PDB entry 8WE0 | electron microscopy, 2.80 A resolution | chains A and B

# Chain A
Molecule: Angiotensin-converting enzyme 2
Organism: Homo sapiens
Reference sequence: Q9BYF1 (ACE2_HUMAN); residues 1-805 here = UniProt positions 1-805
Amino-acid sequence (805 residues; each row starts with the number of its first residue):
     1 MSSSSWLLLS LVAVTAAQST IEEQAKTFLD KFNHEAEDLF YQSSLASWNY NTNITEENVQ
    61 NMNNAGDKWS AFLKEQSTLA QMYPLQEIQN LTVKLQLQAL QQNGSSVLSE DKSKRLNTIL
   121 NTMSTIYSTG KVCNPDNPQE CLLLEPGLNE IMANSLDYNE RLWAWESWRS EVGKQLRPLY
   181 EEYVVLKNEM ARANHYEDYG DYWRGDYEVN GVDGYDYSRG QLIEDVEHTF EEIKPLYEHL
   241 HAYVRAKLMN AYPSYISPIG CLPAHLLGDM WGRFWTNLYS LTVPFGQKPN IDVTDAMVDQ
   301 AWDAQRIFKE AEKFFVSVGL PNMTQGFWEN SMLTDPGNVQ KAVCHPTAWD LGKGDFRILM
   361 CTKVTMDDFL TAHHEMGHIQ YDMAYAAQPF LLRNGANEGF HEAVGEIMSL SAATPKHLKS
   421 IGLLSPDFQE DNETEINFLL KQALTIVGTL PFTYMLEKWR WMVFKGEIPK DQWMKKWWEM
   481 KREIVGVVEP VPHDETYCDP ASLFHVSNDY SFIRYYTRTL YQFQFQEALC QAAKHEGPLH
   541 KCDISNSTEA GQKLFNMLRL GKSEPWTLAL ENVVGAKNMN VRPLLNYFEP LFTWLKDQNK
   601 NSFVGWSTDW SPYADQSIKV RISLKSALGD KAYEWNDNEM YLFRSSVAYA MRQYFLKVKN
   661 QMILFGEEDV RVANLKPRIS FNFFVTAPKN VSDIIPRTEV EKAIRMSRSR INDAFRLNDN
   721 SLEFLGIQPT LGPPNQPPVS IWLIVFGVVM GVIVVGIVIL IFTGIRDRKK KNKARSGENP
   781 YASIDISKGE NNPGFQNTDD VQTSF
Disordered / not traced: 1-18, 615-805
Swiss-Prot annotation at these positions:
  - region: Asp30 to Tyr41 (Interaction with SARS-CoV spike glycoprotein), Met82 to Pro84 (Interaction with SARS-CoV spike glycoprotein), Lys353 to Arg357 (Interaction with SARS-CoV spike glycoprotein), Arg652 to Lys659 (Essential for cleavage by ADAM17), Arg697 to Arg716 (Essential for cleavage by TMPRSS11D and TMPRSS2)
  - motif: Glu778 to Ile786 (LIR), Tyr781 to Asp785 (SH2-binding), Tyr781 to Ile784 (Endocytic sorting signal), Asn792 to Phe795 (PTB), Thr803 to Phe805 (PDZ-binding)
  - active site: Glu375 (Proton acceptor), His505 (Proton donor)
  - binding site (chloride): Arg169, Trp477, Lys481
  - binding site (substrate): Arg273, His345, Pro346, Tyr515
  - binding site (Zn(2+)): His374, His378, Glu402
  - modified residue: Tyr781 (Phosphotyrosine), Ser783 (Phosphoserine)
  - glycosylation (N-linked (GlcNAc...) asparagine): Asn53, Asn90, Asn103, Asn322, Asn432, Asn546, Asn690
  - cross-link: Lys788 (Glycyl lysine isopeptide (Lys-Gly) (interchain with G-Cter in ubiquitin))
  - mutagenesis: Ser19 (S19P: Increases slightly the interaction with RBD domain of SARS-CoV-2 spike protein), Gln24 to Lys26 (Slightly inhibits interaction with SARS-CoV spike glycoprotein), Gln24 (Q24T: Increases slightly the interaction with RBD domain of SARS-CoV-2 spike protein), Ala25 (A25V: Increases slightly the interaction with RBD domain of SARS-CoV-2 spike protein), Thr27 (T27Y: Increases slightly the interaction with RBD domain of SARS-CoV-2 spike protein. In sACE2.v2.2; increases interaction with RBD domain of SARS-CoV-2 spike protein ...), Leu29 (L29F: Increases slightly the interaction with RBD domain of SARS-CoV-2 spike protein), Lys31 (K31D: Abolishes interaction with SARS-CoV spike glycoprotein; K31Y: Increases slightly the interaction with RBD domain of SARS-CoV-2 spike protein), Asn33 (N33D: Increases slightly the interaction with RBD domain of SARS-CoV-2 spike protein), His34 (H34A: Increases slightly the interaction with RBD domain of SARS-CoV-2 spike protein), Glu37 (E37A: No effect on interaction with SARS-CoV spike glycoprotein), Asp38 (D38A: No effect on interaction with SARS-CoV spike glycoprotein), Leu39 (L39R: Increases slightly the interaction with RBD domain of SARS-CoV-2 spike protein), 50 further mutagenesis entries in UniProt
Cystine bridges: Cys133-Cys141, Cys344-Cys361, Cys530-Cys542
Covalently attached groups: N-acetylglucosamine (NAG) linked to Asn53, Asn90, Asn103, Asn322, Asn432, Asn546
Bound ions: Zn2+: His374, His378, Glu402

# Chain B
Molecule: Spike protein S2'
Organism: Severe acute respiratory syndrome coronavirus 2
Notes: fragment: rbd
Reference sequence: P0DTC2 (SPIKE_SARS2); numbering as in UniProt (aligned over 319-541)
Amino-acid sequence (223 residues; each row starts with the number of its first residue):
   319 RVQPTESIVR FPNITNLCPF HEVFNATTFA SVYAWNRKRI SNCVADYSVI YNFAPFFAFK
   379 CYGVSPTKLN DLCFTNVYAD SFVIRGNEVS QIAPGQTGNI ADYNYKLPDD FTGCVIAWNS
   439 NKLDSKPSGN YNYLYRLFRK SKLKPFERDI STEIYQAGNK PCNGVAGSNC YSPLQSYGFR
   499 PTYGVGHQPY RVVVLSFELL HAPATVCGPK KSTNLVKNKC VNF
Disordered / not traced: 319-332, 528-541
Construct notes: variant His339 (Gly in P0DTC2), Thr346 (Arg in P0DTC2), Ile368 (Leu in P0DTC2), Phe371 (Ser in P0DTC2), Pro373 (Ser in P0DTC2), Phe375 (Ser in P0DTC2), Ala376 (Thr in P0DTC2), Asn405 (Asp in P0DTC2), Ser408 (Arg in P0DTC2), Asn417 (Lys in P0DTC2), Lys440 (Asn in P0DTC2), Pro445 (Val in P0DTC2), Ser446 (Gly in P0DTC2), Lys460 (Asn in P0DTC2), Asn477 (Ser in P0DTC2), Lys478 (Thr in P0DTC2), Ala484 (Glu in P0DTC2), Ser486 (Phe in P0DTC2), Ser490 (Phe in P0DTC2), Arg498 (Gln in P0DTC2), Tyr501 (Asn in P0DTC2), His505 (Tyr in P0DTC2)
Swiss-Prot annotation at these positions:
  - region: Asn448 to Phe456 (Immunodominant HLA epitope recognized by the CD8+)
  - glycosylation: Thr323 (O-linked (GalNAc) threonine), Ser325 (O-linked (HexNAc...) serine), Asn331 (N-linked (GlcNAc...) (complex) asparagine), Asn343 (N-linked (GlcNAc...) (complex) asparagine)
  - natural variant: His339 (G339H: In strain: Omicron/BA.2.75, Omicron/XBB.1.5 and 1 more; this construct carries the variant), Thr346 (R346T: In strain: Omicron/BQ.1.1, Omicron/XBB.1.5 and 1 more; this construct carries the variant), Ile368 (L368I: In strain: Omicron/XBB.1.5, Omicron/EG.5.1; this construct carries the variant), Phe371 (S371F: In strain: Omicron/BA.2, Omicron/BA.2.12.1 and 6 more; this construct carries the variant), Pro373 (S373P: In strain: Omicron/BA.1, Omicron/BA.2 and 7 more; this construct carries the variant), Phe375 (S375F: In strain: Omicron/BA.1, Omicron/BA.2 and 7 more; this construct carries the variant), Ala376 (T376A: In strain: Omicron/BA.2, Omicron/BA.2.12.1 and 5 more; this construct carries the variant), Asn405 (D405N: In strain: Omicron/BA.2, Omicron/BA.2.12.1 and 6 more; this construct carries the variant), Ser408 (R408S: In strain: Omicron/BA.2, Omicron/BA.2.12.1 and 6 more; this construct carries the variant), Asn417 (K417N: In strain: Beta/B.1.351, Omicron/BA.1 and 8 more; this construct carries the variant), Lys440 (N440K: In strain: Omicron/BA.1, Omicron/BA.2 and 7 more; this construct carries the variant), Lys444 (K444T: In strain: Omicron/BQ.1.1), 15 further natural variant entries in UniProt
  - mutagenesis: Asn331 (N331Q: Reduced viral infectivity), Asn343 (N343Q: Reduced viral infectivity), Leu452 (L452R: Increased resistance to neutralizing antibodies. Decreases HLA binding to NF9 epitope. Increased binding affinity to human ACE2), Tyr453 (Y453F: Decreased HLA binding to NF9 epitope. Increased binding affinity to human ACE2), Ala475 (A475V: Increased resistance to neutralizing antibodies), Val483 (V483A: Increased resistance to neutralizing antibodies), Gln493 (Q493N: Reduced host ACE2-binding affinity in vitro; Q493Y: Reduced host ACE2-binding affinity in vitro), His519 (H519P: Increased resistance to human covalescent sera neutralization)
Cystine bridges: Cys336-Cys361, Cys379-Cys432, Cys391-Cys525, Cys480-Cys488
Covalently attached groups: N-acetylglucosamine (NAG) linked to Asn343
From the paper describing this entry:
  - mutagenesis - Q493R (2.3-fold): increased binding to hACE2
  - mutagenesis - Q493R (2.3-fold): increased binding to Angiotensin-converting enzyme 2 (chain A)

# Chain A / chain B interface
Contacting residue pairs (35; chain A residue first):
  Ser19(A) - Ala475(B)
  Ser19(A) - Asn477(B)  hydrogen bond
  Gln24(A) - Gly476(B)
  Gln24(A) - Asn487(B)  hydrogen bond
  Thr27(A) - Phe456(B)
  Thr27(A) - Tyr489(B)
  Phe28(A) - Tyr489(B)  hydrogen bond (backbone-side chain)
  Asp30(A) - Leu455(B)
  Asp30(A) - Phe456(B)
  Lys31(A) - Phe456(B)
  Lys31(A) - Tyr489(B)
  Lys31(A) - Ser490(B)  hydrogen bond (side chain-backbone)
  Lys31(A) - Gln493(B)
  His34(A) - Tyr453(B)  hydrogen bond
  His34(A) - Leu455(B)
  His34(A) - Gln493(B)
  His34(A) - Ser494(B)  hydrogen bond (side chain-backbone)
  Glu35(A) - Gln493(B)
  Asp38(A) - Tyr449(B)  hydrogen bond
  Asp38(A) - Arg498(B)  salt bridge
  Tyr41(A) - Arg498(B)
  Tyr41(A) - Thr500(B)  hydrogen bond
  Tyr41(A) - Tyr501(B)
  Gln42(A) - Tyr449(B)  hydrogen bond
  Gln42(A) - Arg498(B)
  Met82(A) - Asn487(B)
  Tyr83(A) - Asn487(B)  hydrogen bond
  Tyr83(A) - Tyr489(B)
  Lys353(A) - Tyr501(B)
  Lys353(A) - Gly502(B)  hydrogen bond (backbone-backbone)
  Lys353(A) - His505(B)
  Gly354(A) - Gly502(B)
  Gly354(A) - His505(B)
  Asp355(A) - Thr500(B)
  Arg357(A) - Thr500(B)
Also at the interface, not in a pair above, chain A (18 interface residues in all): Asn330
Also at the interface, not in a pair above, chain B (19 interface residues in all): Asn417, Tyr473
Interface features reported in the paper:
  - residue pairs: Asn477(B)-Ser19(A) (hydrogen bond), Asn487(B)-Tyr83(A) (hydrogen bond), Ser490(B)-Lys31(A)
  - interface residues, chain A: Gln24(A), His34(A), Asp38(A), Tyr41(A), Gln42(A), Lys353(A)
  - interface residues, chain B: Tyr449(B), Tyr453(B), Asn487(B), Arg498(B), Thr500(B), Gly502(B)

# In short
The interface between chain A and chain B involves 18 residues on one side and 19 on the other; the contacts
include 11 hydrogen bonds and 1 salt bridge. Polar pairs include Asp38(A)-Arg498(B), Ser19(A)-Asn477(B) and
Gln24(A)-Asn487(B). The authors report hydrogen bonds between Asn477(B) and Ser19(A) and Asn487(B) and
Tyr83(A); a contact between Ser490(B) and Lys31(A). From the paper: Q493R of chain B increases binding to
hACE2; interface residues Gln24(A), His34(A) and Tyr449(B) among others.
Here chain A is Angiotensin-converting enzyme 2 (Homo sapiens) and chain B is Spike protein S2' (Severe acute
respiratory syndrome coronavirus 2). Entry 8WE0 (SARS-CoV-2 Omicron XBB RBD complexed with human ACE2) was
determined by electron microscopy (same publication as 8WDR, 8WDS, 8WDY, 8WDZ, 8WE1 and 8WE4).
